Entry 6WQ0 (electron microscopy, 2.80 A resolution); this record covers chains 8 and g of the 48 polymer chains in the assembly.

# Chain 8
Molecule: 301-nt DNA strand
Organism: unclassified Rudivirus
Sequence (301 nucleotides; numbered 48 to 348; the number before each row is that of its first residue):
    48 TATATATATA TATATATATA TATATATATA TATATATATA TATATATATA TATATATATA
   108 TATATATATA TATATATATA TATATATATA TATATATATA TATATATATA TATATATATA
   168 TATATATATA TATATATATA TATATATATA TATATATATA TATATATATA TATATATATA
   228 TATATATATA TATATATATA TATATATATA TATATATATA TATATATATA TATATATATA
   288 TATATATATA TATATATATA TATATATATA TATATATATA TATATATATA TATATATATA
   348 T

# Chain g
Name: Structural protein
Organism: unclassified Rudivirus
Amino-acid sequence (134 residues; numbered 1 to 134; the number before each row is that of its first residue):
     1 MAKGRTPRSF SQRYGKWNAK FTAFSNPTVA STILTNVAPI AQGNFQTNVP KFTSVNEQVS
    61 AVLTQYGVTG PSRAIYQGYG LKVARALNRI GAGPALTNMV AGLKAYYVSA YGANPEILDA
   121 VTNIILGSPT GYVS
Unresolved in the structure: 1, 133-134
What the authors report for this chain:
  - binding site for the 301-nt DNA strand: Lys3, Arg5, Arg8

# Chain 8 / chain g interface
Contacting residue pairs (39):
  DT232(8) - Tyr106(g)  phosphate contact
  DT232(8) - Tyr107(g)  sugar contact
  DT232(8) - Tyr111(g)  sugar contact
  DA233(8) - Gly78(g)  sugar contact
  DA233(8) - Leu81(g)  base contact
  DA233(8) - Lys82(g)  phosphate contact
  DA233(8) - Tyr106(g)  hydrogen bond to the phosphate
  DA233(8) - Tyr107(g)  sugar contact
  DT234(8) - Phe52(g)  phosphate contact
  DT234(8) - Leu81(g)  sugar contact
  DT234(8) - Lys82(g)  phosphate contact
  DT234(8) - Arg85(g)  salt bridge to the phosphate
  DA235(8) - Asn48(g)  phosphate contact
  DA235(8) - Phe52(g)  sugar contact
  DA235(8) - Arg85(g)  phosphate contact
  DT236(8) - Ala41(g)  phosphate contact
  DT236(8) - Asn44(g)  phosphate contact
  DT236(8) - Phe45(g)  sugar contact
  DT236(8) - Asn48(g)  hydrogen bond to the phosphate
  DA237(8) - Val37(g)  phosphate contact
  DA237(8) - Ala41(g)  sugar contact
  DA237(8) - Asn44(g)  hydrogen bond to the phosphate
  DT238(8) - Phe24(g)  sugar contact
  DT238(8) - Ile33(g)  sugar contact
  DT238(8) - Val37(g)  phosphate contact
  DA239(8) - Trp17(g)  base contact
  DA239(8) - Lys20(g)  hydrogen bond to the phosphate
  DT240(8) - Lys3(g)  salt bridge to the phosphate
  DT240(8) - Arg13(g)  phosphate contact
  DT240(8) - Lys16(g)  salt bridge to the phosphate
  DT240(8) - Trp17(g)  sugar contact
  DT240(8) - Lys20(g)  salt bridge to the phosphate
  DA241(8) - Arg8(g)  salt bridge to the phosphate
  DA241(8) - Arg13(g)  hydrogen bond to the phosphate
  DA241(8) - Lys16(g)  phosphate contact
  DT242(8) - Thr6(g)  phosphate contact
  DT242(8) - Pro7(g)  phosphate contact
  DT242(8) - Arg8(g)  hydrogen bond to the phosphate
  DT242(8) - Arg13(g)  salt bridge to the phosphate
Interface residues without a listed pair, chain 8 (14 interface residues in all): DA231, DT244, DA245
Interface residues without a listed pair, chain g (29 interface residues in all): Gly4, Arg5, Gln12, Leu34, Val49, Ala74

# Summary
The interface between chain 8 and chain g involves 14 residues on one side and 29 on the other, with 6
hydrogen bonds and 6 salt bridges. Polar contacts include DA233(8)-Tyr106(g), DT236(8)-Asn48(g) and
DA237(8)-Asn44(g). The paper reports a binding site for the 301-nt DNA strand at Lys3(g), Arg5(g) and Arg8(g).
Chain 8 is a 301-nt DNA strand and chain g is Structural protein, both from unclassified Rudivirus; the
structure, Cryo-EM of the S. solfataricus rod-shaped virus, SSRV1, was determined by electron microscopy,
deposited together with 6WQ2.
